PDB entry 3JBQ | electron microscopy, 11.00 A resolution (very low resolution: no residue pairs are listed; an interface is given only as per-side residue counts) | chains 1 and 2 of the 12 polymer chains in the assembly

== Chain 1 (and 2) ==
Molecule: GafA domain of cone phosphodiesterase 6C
Organism: Bos taurus
Notes: chain 2 of this document is another copy of the same molecule, construct and numbering; everything in this record applies to it too
Amino-acid sequence (186 residues; each row starts with the number of its first residue):
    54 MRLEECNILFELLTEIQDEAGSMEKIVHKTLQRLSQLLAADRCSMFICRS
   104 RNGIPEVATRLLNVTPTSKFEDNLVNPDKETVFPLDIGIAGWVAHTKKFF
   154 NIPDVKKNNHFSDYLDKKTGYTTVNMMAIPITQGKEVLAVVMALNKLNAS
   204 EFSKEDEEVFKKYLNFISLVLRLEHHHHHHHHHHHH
Not modelled in the structure: 54, 226-239

== Interface between chain 1 and chain 2 ==
At this resolution (11 A) residue pairs are not listed: 30 residues of chain 1 and 29 of chain 2 lie at the interface.

== Summary ==
The interface between chain 1 and chain 2 involves 30 residues on one side and 29 on the other.
Chain 1 and chain 2 are both GafA domain of cone phosphodiesterase 6C (Bos taurus); the structure, Domain
Organization and Conformational Plasticity of the G Protein Effector, PDE6, was determined by electron
microscopy together with 3JAB from the same study.
